PDB entry 3G4Z | X-ray diffraction, 1.87 A resolution | chains B and C of the 3 polymer chains in the assembly

Chain B (and C):
Protein: Superoxide dismutase [Ni]
From: Streptomyces coelicolor
Notes: EC 1.15.1.1; fragment: NiSOD to 131); chain C of this document is another copy of the same molecule, construct and numbering; everything in this record applies to it too
Reference sequence: P80735 (SODN_STRCO); residues 1-117 here correspond to UniProt positions 15-131 (UniProt number = residue number + 14)
Chain sequence (117 residues; each row starts with the number of its first residue):
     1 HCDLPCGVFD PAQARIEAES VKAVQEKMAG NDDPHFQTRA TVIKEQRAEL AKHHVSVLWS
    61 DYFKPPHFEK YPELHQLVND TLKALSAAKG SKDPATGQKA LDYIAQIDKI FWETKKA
Differences from the reference sequence: engineered mutation Phe9 (Tyr23 in P80735)
UniProt features mapped onto this chain:
  - binding site (Ni(2+)): His1, Cys2, Cys6
Ion coordination: Ni2+: His1, Cys2
Reported in the primary citation:
  - mutagenesis - Y9F, Y9F/Y62F (35% of WT): decreased catalytic activity
  - mutagenesis - Y9F (Tm 86.3 degC): unchanged stability
  - mutagenesis - Y62F: unchanged catalytic activity

Interface between chain B and chain C:
Pairs across the interface (15; chain B residue first):
  Met28(B) with His35(C)
  Thr38(B) with Thr38(C)
  Thr41(B) with His35(C), hydrogen bond; Thr38(C); Arg39(C)
  Val42(B) with Val42(C), hydrophobic
  Lys44(B) with His35(C), hydrogen bond
  Glu45(B) with Arg39(C), salt bridge; Ile43(C)
  Lys89(B) with His35(C); Arg39(C), hydrogen bond (backbone-side chain)
  Gly90(B) with His35(C); Arg39(C)
  Ser91(B) with His35(C)
  Lys92(B) with His35(C)

Overview:
10 residues of chain B and 5 residues of chain C are in contact; the contacts include 3 hydrogen bonds and 1
salt bridge. Polar contacts include Glu45(B)-Arg39(C), Thr41(B)-His35(C) and Lys44(B)-His35(C). From the
paper: Y9F and Y9F/Y62F of chain B reduce catalytic activity; Y9F of chain B leaves stability unchanged.
Both chains are Superoxide dismutase [Ni] (Streptomyces coelicolor). Entry 3G4Z (Crystal Structure of NiSOD
Y9F mutant at 1.9 A) was determined by X-ray diffraction (same publication as 3G4X and 3G50).
